PDB entry 7PFW | electron microscopy, 5.20 A resolution (low resolution: residue-level contacts below are approximate; hydrogen-bond / salt-bridge calls are withheld) | chains d and I of the 11 polymer chains in the assembly

Chain d:
Molecule: Histone H2B type 1-K
From: Homo sapiens
UniProt: O60814 (H2B1K_HUMAN); residues 0-125 here correspond to UniProt positions 1-126 (UniProt number = residue number + 1)
Chain sequence (126 residues; numbered 0 to 125; the number before each row is that of its first residue; numbering starts at 0):
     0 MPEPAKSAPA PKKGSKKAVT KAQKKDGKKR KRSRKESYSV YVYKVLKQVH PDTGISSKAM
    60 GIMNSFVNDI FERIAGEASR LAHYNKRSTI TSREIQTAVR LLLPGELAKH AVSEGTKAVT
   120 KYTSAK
Not modelled in the structure: 0-29, 125
Curated features (UniProtKB/Swiss-Prot):
  - modified residue: Pro1 (N-acetylproline), Glu2 (ADP-ribosyl glutamic acid), Lys5 (N6-(2-hydroxyisobutyryl)lysine), Ser6 (ADP-ribosylserine), Lys11 (N6-(beta-hydroxybutyryl)lysine), Lys12 (N6-(2-hydroxyisobutyryl)lysine), Ser14 (Phosphoserine), Lys15 (N6-acetyllysine), Lys16 (N6-(beta-hydroxybutyryl)lysine), Lys20 (N6-(2-hydroxyisobutyryl)lysine), Lys23 (N6-(2-hydroxyisobutyryl)lysine), Lys24 (N6-(2-hydroxyisobutyryl)lysine), Lys34 (N6-(2-hydroxyisobutyryl)lysine), Glu35 (PolyADP-ribosyl glutamic acid), Ser36 (Phosphoserine), Lys43 (N6-(2-hydroxyisobutyryl)lysine), Lys46 (N6-(2-hydroxyisobutyryl)lysine), Lys57 (N6,N6-dimethyllysine), Arg79 (Dimethylated arginine), Lys85 (N6,N6,N6-trimethyllysine) and 6 more in UniProt
  - glycosylation: Ser112 (O-linked (GlcNAc) serine)
  - cross-link (Glycyl lysine isopeptide (Lys-Gly)): Lys5 (interchain with G-Cter in SUMO2), Lys20 (interchain with G-Cter in SUMO2), Lys34 (interchain with G-Cter in ubiquitin), Lys120 (interchain with G-Cter in ubiquitin)

Chain I:
Molecule: 167-nt DNA strand
From: synthetic construct
Sequence (167 nucleotides; numbered 228 to 394; the number before each row is that of its first residue):
   228 CCACTGGCCA CTGGAGAATC CCGGTGCCGA GGCCGCTCAA TTGGTCGTAG ACAGCTCTAG
   288 CACCGCTTAA ACGCACGTAC GCGCTGTCCC CCGCGTTTTA ACCGCCAAGG GGATTACTCC
   348 CTAGTCTCCA GGCACGTGTC ACATATATAC ATCCTGTGCA TGTAAGT

How chain d and chain I interact:
Residue-residue contacts (18):
  Ser32(d) - DT341(I)
  Arg33(d) - DC263(I)
  Arg33(d) - DT264(I)
  Arg33(d) - DC265(I)
  Tyr42(d) - DG258(I)
  Tyr42(d) - DG259(I)
  Gly53(d) - DG258(I)
  Ile54(d) - DA257(I)
  Ile54(d) - DG258(I)
  Ser55(d) - DA257(I)
  Ser56(d) - DA257(I)
  Lys85(d) - DG277(I)
  Arg86(d) - DG277(I)
  Arg86(d) - DA278(I)
  Ser87(d) - DA276(I)
  Ser87(d) - DG277(I)
  Thr88(d) - DA276(I)
  Thr88(d) - DG277(I)
Other interface residues (no listed pair), chain d (12 interface residues in all): Lys57

Overview:
12 residues of chain d face 10 of chain I across their interface.
Here chain d is Histone H2B type 1-K (Homo sapiens) and chain I is a 167-nt DNA strand (synthetic construct).
Entry 7PFW (Nucleosome 2 of the 4x207 nucleosome array containing H1) was determined by electron microscopy
together with 7PET, 7PEU, 7PEV, 7PEW, 7PEX, 7PEY and 16 further entries from the same study.
